2FES - chains L and H of the 3 polymer chains in the assembly; structure by X-ray diffraction, 2.42 A resolution.

Chain L:
Protein: Thrombin light chain
Organism: Homo sapiens
Notes: EC 3.4.21.5
UniProtKB: P00734 (THRB_HUMAN); aligned to UniProt positions 328-355 over residues 1-17 (the alignment contains insertions or deletions, so no single offset holds)
Sequence (36 residues; numbered -1 to 17 plus 17 insertion-coded residues; the number before each row is that of its first residue; a row labelled like 14A-14K holds insertion residues (14A, then the next letters in order); numbers below 1 keep their minus sign (Thr-1 is residue -1)):
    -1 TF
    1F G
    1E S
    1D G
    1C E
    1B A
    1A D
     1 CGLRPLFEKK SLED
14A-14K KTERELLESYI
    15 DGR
Unresolved in the structure: -1 to 0, 15-17

Chain H:
Protein: Thrombin heavy chain
Organism: Homo sapiens
Notes: EC 3.4.21.5
UniProtKB: P00734 (THRB_HUMAN); the construct lacks a stretch of the UniProt sequence and is renumbered around it, so the offset changes along the chain: 16-36 = UniProt 364-384; 37-60 = UniProt 386-409; 61-77 = UniProt 419-435; 78-97 = UniProt 437-456; 7 more segments
Sequence (259 residues; each row starts with the number of its first residue; note: 3 numbers in that range are skipped by the numbering (no residue carries them; nothing is unmodelled there); a row labelled like 60A-60I holds insertion residues (60A, then the next letters in order)):
    16 IVEGSDAEIG MSPWQVMLFR K
   36A S
    37 PQELLCGASL ISDRWVLTAA HCLL
60A-60I YPPWDKNFT
    61 ENDLLVRIGK HSRTRYE
   77A R
    78 NIEKISMLEK IYIHPRYNWR
   97A E
    98 NLDRDIALMK LKKPVAFSDY IHPVCLPDRE TA
129A-129C ASL
   130 LQAGYKGRVT GWGNLKET
147A-147G WTANVGK
   150 GQPSVLQVVN LPIVERPVCK DSTRIRITDN MFCAG
  184A Y
   185 KP
186A-186D DEGK
   187 RGDACEGDSG GPFVMKSP
204A-204B FN
   205 NRWYQMGIVS WGE
   219 GCD
  221A R
   222 DGKYGFYTHV FRLKKWIQKV IDQFGE
Unresolved in the structure: 147A-147G, 246-247
Disulfide bonds: Cys42-Cys58, Cys168-Cys182, Cys191-Cys220
Residues lining bound ligands: 3SP (N-(carboxymethyl)-3-cyclohexyl-D-alanyl-N-({5-[(E)-amino(imino)methyl]thien-2-yl}methyl)-L-prolinamide): His57, Tyr60A, Trp60D, Glu97A, Asn98, Leu99, Ile174, Asp189, Ala190, Cys191, Glu192, Ser195, Val213, Ser214, Trp215, Gly216, Glu217, Gly219, Cys220, Gly226
Swiss-Prot annotation at these positions:
  - region: Ala183 to Val200 (High affinity receptor-binding region which is also known as the TP508 peptide)
  - active site (Charge relay system): His57, Asp102, Ser195
  - glycosylation: Asn60G (N-linked (GlcNAc...) (complex) asparagine)

Interface between chain L and chain H:
Pairs across the interface - 60 pairs, chain L then chain H:
  Cys1(L) with Pro120(H); Val121(H); Cys122(H), disulfide; Arg206(H), hydrogen bond (backbone-side chain)
  Asp1A(L) with His119(H), salt bridge; Arg206(H)
  Ala1B(L) with Arg206(H)
  Glu1C(L) with Ser48(H); Pro120(H)
  Ser1E(L) with Asp125(H); Lys235(H), hydrogen bond
  Gly2(L) with Pro120(H), hydrogen bond (backbone-backbone); Cys122(H), hydrogen bond (backbone-side chain); Arg206(H); Trp207(H), hydrogen bond (backbone-backbone)
  Leu3(L) with His119(H), hydrogen bond (backbone-side chain); Asn205(H); Arg206(H)
  Arg4(L) with Gly25(H); Met26(H), hydrogen bond (side chain-backbone); Pro28(H); Trp29(H); Arg137(H); Trp207(H)
  Pro5(L) with Ser115(H); Asp116(H); His119(H)
  Phe7(L) with Ile24(H); Gly25(H); Met26(H)
  Glu8(L) with Lys202(H), salt bridge; Asn205(H); Trp207(H), hydrogen bond
  Lys9(L) with His119(H)
  Asp14(L) with Glu23(H); Met26(H); Arg137(H), salt bridge; Trp207(H)
  Lys14A(L) with Glu23(H), salt bridge
  Thr14B(L) with Arg137(H), hydrogen bond; Asn159(H), hydrogen bond
  Glu14C(L) with Arg137(H); Lys202(H), salt bridge
  Glu14E(L) with Lys135(H), salt bridge; Asn159(H); Tyr184A(H), hydrogen bond; Lys186D(H), salt bridge
  Leu14F(L) with Lys135(H); Gly136(H); Asn159(H); Trp207(H), hydrophobic
  Leu14G(L) with Lys202(H)
  Ser14I(L) with Gly133(H); Tyr134(H); Lys135(H), hydrogen bond (side chain-backbone)
  Tyr14J(L) with Tyr134(H), hydrophobic; Lys135(H), hydrogen bond (side chain-backbone); Met201(H); Lys202(H), hydrogen bond (side chain-backbone)
  Ile14K(L) with Tyr134(H)
Other interface residues (no listed pair), chain L (23 interface residues in all): Leu6
Other interface residues (no listed pair), chain H (34 interface residues in all): Ile47, Phe114, Tyr117, Leu123, Pro124, Pro204
Inter-chain disulfides: Cys1(L)-Cys122(H)

Overview:
23 residues of chain L and 34 residues of chain H are in contact; the contacts include 1 disulfide bond, 14
hydrogen bonds and 7 salt bridges. Polar contacts include Asp1A(L)-His119(H), Glu8(L)-Lys202(H) and
Lys14A(L)-Glu23(H). Ligands of chain H: compound 3SP.
Here chain L is Thrombin light chain and chain H is Thrombin heavy chain, both from Homo sapiens. Entry 2FES
(Orally active thrombin inhibitors) was determined by X-ray diffraction together with 2FEQ from the same
study.
